PDB entry 8D96 | electron microscopy, 3.35 A resolution | chains B and F of the 4 polymer chains in the assembly

[Chain B]
Name: DNA primase large subunit
From: Homo sapiens
Notes: EC 2.7.7.-
UniProt: P49643 (PRI2_HUMAN); residue numbers follow UniProt; this construct covers 1-509
Chain sequence (509 residues; row label = number of the first residue in the row):
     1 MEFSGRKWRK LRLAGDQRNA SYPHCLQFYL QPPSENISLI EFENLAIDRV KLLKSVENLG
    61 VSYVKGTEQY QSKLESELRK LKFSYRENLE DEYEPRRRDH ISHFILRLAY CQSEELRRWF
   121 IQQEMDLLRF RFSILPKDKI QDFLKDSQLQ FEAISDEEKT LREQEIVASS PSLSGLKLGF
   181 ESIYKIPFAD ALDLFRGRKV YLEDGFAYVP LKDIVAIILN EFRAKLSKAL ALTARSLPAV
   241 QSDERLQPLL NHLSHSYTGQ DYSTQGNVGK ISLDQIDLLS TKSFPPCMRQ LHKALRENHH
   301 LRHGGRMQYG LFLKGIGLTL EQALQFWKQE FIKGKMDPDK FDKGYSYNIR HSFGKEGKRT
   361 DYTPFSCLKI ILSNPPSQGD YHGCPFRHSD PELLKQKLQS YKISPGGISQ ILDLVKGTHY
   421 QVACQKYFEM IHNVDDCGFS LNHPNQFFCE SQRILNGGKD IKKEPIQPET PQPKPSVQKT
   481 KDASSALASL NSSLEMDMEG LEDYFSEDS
Unresolved in the structure: 1-269, 457-509
Metal / ion sites: 4Fe-4S cluster Fe: Cys287, Cys367, Cys384, Cys424; Mg2+: Tyr345 (shared with 1 residue of chain E)
Small-molecule neighbours: 4Fe-4S cluster (SF4): Pro285, Pro286, Cys287, Cys367, Ile370, Ile371, Cys384, Pro385, Phe386, Tyr420, Cys424, Leu441, Pro444
UniProt features mapped onto this chain:
  - region: Leu253 to Lys270 (Interdomain linker)
  - binding site ([4Fe-4S] cluster): Cys287, Cys367, Cys384, Cys424
  - modified residue: Thr470 (Phosphothreonine)

[Chain F]
Molecule: 22-nt DNA strand
Sequence (22 nucleotides; row label = number of the first residue in the row):
     1 ATAATGGTCG TGCCGCCAAT AA
Unresolved in the structure: 1-3

[Chain B / chain F interface]
Residue-residue contacts (27):
  His303(B) - DA18(F)  base contact
  Met307(B) - DA18(F)  base contact
  Tyr347(B) - DC16(F)  hydrogen bond to the phosphate
  Tyr347(B) - DC17(F)  phosphate contact
  Asn348(B) - DC16(F)  base contact
  Asn348(B) - DC17(F)  hydrogen bond to the base
  Asn348(B) - DA18(F)  base contact
  His351(B) - DC17(F)  salt bridge to the phosphate
  Ser352(B) - DA18(F)  base contact
  Glu356(B) - DC16(F)  phosphate contact
  Glu356(B) - DC17(F)  phosphate contact
  Gly357(B) - DC17(F)  phosphate contact
  Lys358(B) - DC17(F)  hydrogen bond to the phosphate
  Lys358(B) - DA18(F)  salt bridge to the phosphate
  Thr360(B) - DA19(F)  base contact
  Asp361(B) - DA19(F)  base contact
  Tyr362(B) - DC17(F)  sugar contact
  Tyr362(B) - DA18(F)  hydrogen bond to the phosphate
  Tyr362(B) - DA19(F)  hydrogen bond to the base
  Thr363(B) - DA19(F)  hydrogen bond to the base
  Thr363(B) - DT20(F)  hydrogen bond to the sugar
  Pro364(B) - DT20(F)  sugar contact
  Phe365(B) - DA19(F)  sugar contact
  Ser366(B) - DT20(F)  phosphate contact
  Lys369(B) - DA19(F)  salt bridge to the phosphate
  His443(B) - DA21(F)  sugar contact
  Asn445(B) - DA21(F)  hydrogen bond to the base
Interface residues without a listed pair, chain F (7 interface residues in all): DG15

[Overview]
19 residues of chain B face 7 of chain F across their interface; the contacts include 8 hydrogen bonds and 3
salt bridges. Polar pairs include Asn348(B)-DC17(F), Tyr362(B)-DA19(F) and Thr363(B)-DA19(F). Ligands of chain
B: 4Fe-4S cluster. UniProt lists 4 [4Fe-4S] cluster-binding residues on chain B.
Here chain B is DNA primase large subunit (Homo sapiens) and chain F is a 22-nt DNA strand. Entry 8D96 (Human
DNA polymerase alpha/primase elongation complex I bound to primer/template) was determined by electron
microscopy (same publication as 8D9D).
